PDB entry 5U3I | X-ray diffraction, 1.95 A resolution | chains A and D of the 4 polymer chains in the assembly

[Chain A]
Name: Hemoglobin subunit alpha
From: Homo sapiens
UniProt: P69905 (HBA_HUMAN); residues 1-141 here correspond to UniProt positions 2-142 (UniProt number = residue number + 1)
Chain sequence (141 residues; each row starts with the number of its first residue):
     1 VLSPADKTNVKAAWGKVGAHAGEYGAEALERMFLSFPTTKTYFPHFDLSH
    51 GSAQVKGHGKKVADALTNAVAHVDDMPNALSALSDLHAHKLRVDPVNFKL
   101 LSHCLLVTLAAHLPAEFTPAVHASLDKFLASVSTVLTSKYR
Metal / ion sites: heme Fe: His-87 (together with carbon monoxide)
Small-molecule neighbours:
  - 7SJ (2-methoxy-5-({2-[1-(propan-2-yl)-1H-pyrazol-5-yl]pyridin-3-yl}methoxy)pyridine-4-carbaldehyde): Val-1, Leu-2, Ala-130, Ser-131, Thr-134
  - carbon monoxide / heme: Met-32, Thr-39, Tyr-42, Phe-43, His-45, Phe-46, His-58, Lys-61, Val-62, Ala-65, Leu-66, Leu-83, His-87, Leu-91, Val-93, Asn-97, Phe-98, Leu-101, Leu-105, Val-132, Leu-136
Swiss-Prot annotation at these positions:
  - binding site (O2): His-58
  - binding site (heme b): His-87
  - site: Thr-8, Asn-9 (Microbial infection: Cleavage), Lys-11 (Not glycated), Ala-13, Trp-14 (Microbial infection: Cleavage), Tyr-24, Gly-25 (Microbial infection: Cleavage), Leu-29, Glu-30 (Microbial infection: Cleavage), His-45, Phe-46 (Microbial infection: Cleavage), Asp-47, Leu-48 (Microbial infection: Cleavage), Ser-52, Ala-53 (Microbial infection: Cleavage), Val-55, Lys-56 (Microbial infection: Cleavage), Lys-56 (Not glycated), Gly-59, Lys-60 (Microbial infection: Cleavage), Lys-60 (Not glycated), Lys-90 (Not glycated), Leu-91, Arg-92 (Microbial infection: Cleavage), Lys-99 (Not glycated), Leu-106, Val-107 (Microbial infection: Cleavage), Thr-108, Leu-109 (Microbial infection: Cleavage), Val-121, His-122 (Microbial infection: Cleavage), Ser-133, Thr-134 (Microbial infection: Cleavage)
  - modified residue: Ser-3 (Phosphoserine), Lys-7 (N6-succinyllysine), Thr-8 (Phosphothreonine), Lys-11 (N6-succinyllysine), Lys-16 (N6-acetyllysine), Tyr-24 (Phosphotyrosine), Ser-35 (Phosphoserine), Lys-40 (N6-succinyllysine), Ser-49 (Phosphoserine), Ser-102 (Phosphoserine), Thr-108 (Phosphothreonine), Ser-124 (Phosphoserine), Ser-131 (Phosphoserine), Thr-134 (Phosphothreonine), Thr-137 (Phosphothreonine), Ser-138 (Phosphoserine)
  - glycosylation (N-linked (Glc) (glycation) lysine): Lys-7, Lys-16, Lys-40, Lys-61
From the paper describing this entry:
  - binding site for 7SJ: Val-1, Ser-131

[Chain D]
Name: Hemoglobin subunit beta
From: Homo sapiens
UniProt: P68871 (HBB_HUMAN); residues 1-146 here correspond to UniProt positions 2-147 (UniProt number = residue number + 1)
Chain sequence (146 residues; numbered 1 to 146; the number before each row is that of its first residue):
     1 VHLTPVEKSAVTALWGKVNVDEVGGEALGRLLVVYPWTQRFFESFGDLST
    51 PDAVMGNPKVKAHGKKVLGAFSDGLAHLDNLKGTFATLSELHCDKLHVDP
   101 ENFRLLGNVLVCVLAHHFGKEFTPPVQAAYQKVVAGVANALAHKYH
Not modelled in the structure: 1
Differences from the reference sequence: engineered mutation Val-6 (Glu7 in P68871)
Metal / ion sites: heme Fe: His-92 (together with carbon monoxide)
Small-molecule neighbours: carbon monoxide / heme: Leu-31, Thr-38, Phe-41, Phe-42, Ser-44, Phe-45, His-63, Lys-66, Val-67, Ala-70, Phe-71, Leu-88, Leu-91, His-92, Leu-96, Val-98, Asn-102, Phe-103, Leu-106, Val-137, Leu-141
Swiss-Prot annotation at these positions:
  - binding site ((2R)-2,3-bisphosphoglycerate): Val-1, His-2, Lys-82, His-143
  - binding site (heme b): His-63, His-92
  - site: Glu-7, Lys-8 (Microbial infection: Cleavage), Gly-25, Glu-26 (Microbial infection: Cleavage), Gly-29, Arg-30 (Microbial infection: Cleavage), Tyr-35, Pro-36 (Microbial infection: Cleavage), Trp-37, Thr-38 (Microbial infection: Cleavage), Phe-45, Gly-46 (Microbial infection: Cleavage), Asp-52, Ala-53 (Microbial infection: Cleavage), Gly-56, Asn-57 (Microbial infection: Cleavage), Lys-59 (Not glycated), Phe-71, Ser-72 (Microbial infection: Cleavage), Gly-74, Leu-75 (Microbial infection: Cleavage), Lys-82 (Not glycated), Thr-84, Phe-85 (Microbial infection: Cleavage), His-92, Cys-93 (Microbial infection: Cleavage), Lys-95 (Not glycated), Arg-104, Leu-105 (Microbial infection: Cleavage), Leu-110, Val-111 (Microbial infection: Cleavage), Gly-119, Lys-120 (Microbial infection: Cleavage), Phe-122, Thr-123 (Microbial infection: Cleavage), Ala-128, Ala-129 (Microbial infection: Cleavage) and 2 more in UniProt
  - modified residue: Val-1 (N-acetylvaline), Ser-9 (Phosphoserine), Thr-12 (Phosphothreonine), Ser-44 (Phosphoserine), Thr-50 (Phosphothreonine), Lys-59 (N6-acetyllysine), Lys-82 (N6-acetyllysine), Thr-87 (Phosphothreonine), Cys-93 (S-nitrosocysteine), Lys-144 (N6-acetyllysine)
  - glycosylation: Val-1 (N-linked (Glc) (glycation) valine), Lys-8 (N-linked (Glc) (glycation) lysine), Lys-17 (N-linked (Glc) (glycation) lysine), Lys-66 (N-linked (Glc) (glycation) lysine), Lys-120 (N-linked (Glc) (glycation) lysine), Lys-144 (N-linked (Glc) (glycation) lysine)

[Interface between chain A and chain D]
Contacting residue pairs - 15 pairs, chain A then chain D:
  Thr-38(A) with His-97(D)
  Thr-41(A) with Arg-40(D)
  Tyr-42(A) with Arg-40(D), hydrogen bond
  Leu-91(A) with Arg-40(D)
  Arg-92(A) with Pro-36(D); Trp-37(D); Gln-39(D); Arg-40(D); Glu-43(D), salt bridge
  Val-93(A) with Trp-37(D)
  Asp-94(A) with Trp-37(D), hydrogen bond; Asn-102(D), hydrogen bond
  Pro-95(A) with Trp-37(D)
  Val-96(A) with Asp-99(D)
  Lys-139(A) with Pro-36(D)

[Summary]
10 residues of chain A face 8 of chain D across their interface, with 3 hydrogen bonds and 1 salt bridge.
Among the polar pairs are Arg-92(A)/Glu-43(D), Tyr-42(A)/Arg-40(D) and Asp-94(A)/Trp-37(D). Ligands of chain
A: carbon monoxide / heme and compound 7SJ. From the paper: a binding site for 7SJ at Val-1(A) and Ser-131(A).
Chain A is Hemoglobin subunit alpha and chain D is Hemoglobin subunit beta, both from Homo sapiens; the
structure, CRYSTAL STRUCTURE OF CARBONMONOXY HEMOGLOBIN S (LIGANDED SICKLE CELL HEMOGLOBIN) COMPLEXED WITH GBT
compound 31, was determined by X-ray diffraction, deposited together with 5UFJ.
